8FUK - chains 1 and F of the 11 polymer chains in the assembly; structure by electron microscopy, 3.36 A resolution.

== Chain 1 ==
Molecule: Type III-B crRNA
Sequence (60 nucleotides; numbered 1 to 60; the number before each row is that of its first residue):
     1 CUUAGAAAAG UACAGCGCGG CUGAAAUCAU CAUUAAAGCG GUUCACUGCC GCACAGGCAG

== Chain F ==
Molecule: Cas7
Source organism: Vibrio cholerae
Reference sequence: A0A6I8WFX5 (A0A6I8WFX5_VIBCL); residue numbers follow UniProt; this construct covers 1-352
Amino-acid sequence (352 residues; each row starts with the number of its first residue):
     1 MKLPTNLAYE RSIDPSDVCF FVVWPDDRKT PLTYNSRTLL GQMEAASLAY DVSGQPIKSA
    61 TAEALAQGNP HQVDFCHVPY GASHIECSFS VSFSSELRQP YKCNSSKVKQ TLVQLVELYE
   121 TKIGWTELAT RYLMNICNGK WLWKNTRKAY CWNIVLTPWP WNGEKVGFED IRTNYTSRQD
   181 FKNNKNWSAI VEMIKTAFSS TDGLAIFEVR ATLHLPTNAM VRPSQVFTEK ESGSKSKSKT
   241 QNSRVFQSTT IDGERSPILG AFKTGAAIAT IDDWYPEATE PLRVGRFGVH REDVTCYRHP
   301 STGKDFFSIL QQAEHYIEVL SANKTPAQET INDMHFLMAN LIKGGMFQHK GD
Disordered / not traced: 1, 41-70, 229-242, 273-282, 350-352

== Interface between chain 1 and chain F ==
Residue-residue contacts - 38 pairs, chain 1 then chain F:
  U34(1) - Tyr101(F)  hydrogen bond to the sugar
  A35(1) - Ala8(F)  sugar contact
  A35(1) - Tyr9(F)  hydrogen bond to the sugar
  A35(1) - Glu10(F)  phosphate contact
  A35(1) - Tyr101(F)  sugar contact
  A35(1) - Gly345(F)  sugar contact
  A35(1) - Met346(F)  base contact
  A36(1) - Tyr9(F)  sugar contact
  A36(1) - Glu10(F)  phosphate contact
  A36(1) - Arg11(F)  hydrogen bond to the phosphate
  A36(1) - Lys343(F)  phosphate contact
  A36(1) - Gly344(F)  sugar contact
  A36(1) - Gly345(F)  hydrogen bond to the sugar
  A36(1) - Met346(F)  base contact
  A37(1) - Arg11(F)  salt bridge to the phosphate
  G38(1) - Trp143(F)  base contact
  G38(1) - Phe262(F)  phosphate contact
  G38(1) - Lys263(F)  base contact
  G38(1) - Ala266(F)  phosphate contact
  G38(1) - Arg283(F)  salt bridge to the phosphate
  G38(1) - Arg291(F)  hydrogen bond to the sugar
  G38(1) - Glu292(F)  base contact
  C39(1) - Ser224(F)  hydrogen bond to the phosphate
  C39(1) - Gln225(F)  sugar contact
  C39(1) - Phe227(F)  stacking on the base
  C39(1) - Thr228(F)  base contact
  C39(1) - Gln247(F)  phosphate contact
  C39(1) - Arg291(F)  phosphate contact
  G40(1) - Gln225(F)  hydrogen bond to the phosphate
  G40(1) - Lys263(F)  salt bridge to the phosphate
  G40(1) - Arg291(F)  hydrogen bond to the sugar
  G41(1) - Phe75(F)  base contact
  G41(1) - Met220(F)  base contact
  G41(1) - Arg222(F)  phosphate contact
  G41(1) - Gln225(F)  hydrogen bond to the phosphate
  G41(1) - Arg244(F)  hydrogen bond to the base
  U43(1) - Met220(F)  phosphate contact
  U43(1) - Arg222(F)  salt bridge to the phosphate
Interface residues without a listed pair, chain 1 (10 interface residues in all): U42
Interface residues without a listed pair, chain F (27 interface residues in all): Lys144, Val226

== In short ==
10 residues of chain 1 and 27 residues of chain F are in contact, with 10 hydrogen bonds, 4 salt bridges and 1
aromatic stacking contact. Polar contacts include G41(1)-Arg244(F), U34(1)-Tyr101(F) and A35(1)-Tyr9(F).
Chain 1 is Type III-B crRNA and chain F is Cas7 (Vibrio cholerae); the structure, V. cholerae TniQ-Cascade
complex with Type III-B crRNA, was determined by electron microscopy.
